PDB entry 2Y4S | X-ray diffraction, 2.10 A resolution | chain A

== Chain A ==
Protein: Limit dextrinase
From: Hordeum vulgare
Notes: EC 3.2.1.41
Reference sequence: O48541 (O48541_HORVU); the construct has insertions or renumbered stretches relative to UniProt, so the offset changes along the chain: 2-484 = UniProt 22-504; 486-885 = UniProt 505-904
Sequence (884 residues; row label = number of the first residue in the row):
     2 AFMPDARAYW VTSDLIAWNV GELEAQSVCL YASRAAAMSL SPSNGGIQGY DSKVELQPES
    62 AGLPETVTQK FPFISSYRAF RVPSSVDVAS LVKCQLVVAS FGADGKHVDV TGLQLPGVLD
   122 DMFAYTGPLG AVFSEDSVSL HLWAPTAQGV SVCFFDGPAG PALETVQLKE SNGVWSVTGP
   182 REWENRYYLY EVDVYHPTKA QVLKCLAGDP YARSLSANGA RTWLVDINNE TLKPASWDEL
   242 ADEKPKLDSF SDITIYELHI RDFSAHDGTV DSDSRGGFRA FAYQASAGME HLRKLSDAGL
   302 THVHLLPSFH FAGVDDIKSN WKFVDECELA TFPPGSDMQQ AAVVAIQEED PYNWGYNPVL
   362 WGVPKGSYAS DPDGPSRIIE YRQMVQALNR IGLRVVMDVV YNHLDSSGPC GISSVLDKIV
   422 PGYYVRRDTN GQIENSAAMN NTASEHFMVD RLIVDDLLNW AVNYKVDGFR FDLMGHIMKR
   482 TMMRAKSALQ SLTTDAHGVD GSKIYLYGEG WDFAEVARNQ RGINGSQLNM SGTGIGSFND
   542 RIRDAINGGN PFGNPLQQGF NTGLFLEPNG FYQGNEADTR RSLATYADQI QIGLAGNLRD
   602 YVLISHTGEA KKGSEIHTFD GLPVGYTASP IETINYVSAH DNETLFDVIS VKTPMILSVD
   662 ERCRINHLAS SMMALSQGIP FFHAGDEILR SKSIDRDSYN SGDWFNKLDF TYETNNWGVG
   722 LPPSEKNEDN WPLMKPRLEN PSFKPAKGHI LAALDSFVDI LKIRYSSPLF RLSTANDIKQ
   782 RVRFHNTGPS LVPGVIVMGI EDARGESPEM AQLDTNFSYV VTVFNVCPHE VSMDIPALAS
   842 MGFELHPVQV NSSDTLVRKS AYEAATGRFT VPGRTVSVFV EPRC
Not modelled in the structure: 2, 23-27, 42-48, 102-109
Differences from the reference sequence: engineered mutation Arg82 (Lys102 in O48541); variant Met484 (Val504 in O48541), Ala486 (Thr505 in O48541); insertion (485)
Metal / ion sites: Ca2+ site 1: Ser297, Leu301, Gly393; Ca2+ site 2: Gln348, Asp351, Tyr353, Asn701

== In short ==
Ser297, Leu301 and Gly393 coordinate Ca2+ site 1. Gln348, Asp351, Tyr353 and Asn701 coordinate Ca2+ site 2.
Chain A is Limit dextrinase (Hordeum vulgare); the structure, Barley limit dextrinase in complex with
beta-cyclodextrin, was determined by X-ray diffraction (same publication as 2Y5E).
